PDB entry 1E2U | X-ray diffraction, 1.60 A resolution | chain A

== Chain A ==
Protein: Hydroxylamine reductase
From: Desulfovibrio vulgaris
UniProt: P31101 (HCP_DESVH); residues 1-553 here = UniProt positions 1-553
Amino-acid sequence (553 residues; numbered 1 to 553; the number before each row is that of its first residue):
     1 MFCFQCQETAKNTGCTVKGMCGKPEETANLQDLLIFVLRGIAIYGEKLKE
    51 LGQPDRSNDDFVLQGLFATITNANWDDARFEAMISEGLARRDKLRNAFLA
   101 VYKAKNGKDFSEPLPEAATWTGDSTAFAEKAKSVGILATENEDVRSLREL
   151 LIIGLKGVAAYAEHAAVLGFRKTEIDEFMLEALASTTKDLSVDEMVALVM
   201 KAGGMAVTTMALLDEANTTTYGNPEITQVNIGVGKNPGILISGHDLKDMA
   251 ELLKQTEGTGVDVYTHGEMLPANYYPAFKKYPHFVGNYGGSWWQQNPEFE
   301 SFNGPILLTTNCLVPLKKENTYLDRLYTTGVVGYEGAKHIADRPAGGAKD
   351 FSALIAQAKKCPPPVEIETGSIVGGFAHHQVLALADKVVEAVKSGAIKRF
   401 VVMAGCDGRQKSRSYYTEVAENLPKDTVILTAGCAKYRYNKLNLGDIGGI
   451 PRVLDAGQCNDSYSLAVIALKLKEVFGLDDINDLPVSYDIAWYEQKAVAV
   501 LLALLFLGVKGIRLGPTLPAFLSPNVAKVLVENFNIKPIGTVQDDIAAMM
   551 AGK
Modified positions: Cys406 (s-mercaptocysteine; CSS)
Bound ions: 4Fe-4S cluster Fe: Cys3, Cys6, Cys15, Cys21; iron/sulfur/oxygen hybrid cluster Fe: His244, Glu268, Cys312, Cys406, Cys459, Glu494
Ligand contacts:
  - iron/sulfur/oxygen hybrid cluster (FSO): His244, Glu268, Trp292, Asn311, Cys312, Cys406, Gly433, Cys434, Cys459, Tyr493, Glu494, Lys496
  - 4Fe-4S cluster (SF4): Met1, Cys3, Phe4, Gln5, Cys6, Glu8, Thr9, Cys15, Gly19, Met20, Cys21, Lys23, Thr71
UniProt features mapped onto this chain:
  - binding site ([4Fe-4S] cluster): Cys3, Cys6, Cys15, Cys21
  - binding site (hybrid [4Fe-2O-2S] cluster): His244, Glu268, Cys312, Cys406, Cys434, Cys459, Glu494, Lys496
  - modified residue: Cys406 (Cysteine persulfide)

== In short ==
Ligands of chain A: 4Fe-4S cluster and iron/sulfur/oxygen hybrid cluster. Cys3, Cys6, Cys15 and Cys21
coordinate a 4Fe-4S cluster Fe ion. Curated annotation (UniProt) lists 4 [4Fe-4S] cluster-binding residues and
8 hybrid [4Fe-2O-2S] cluster-binding residues.
Chain A is Hydroxylamine reductase (Desulfovibrio vulgaris); the structure, Low Temperature Structure of
Hybrid Cluster Protein from Desulfovibrio vulgaris to 1.6A, was determined by X-ray diffraction (same
publication as 1E1D).
